Entry 4L9Z (X-ray diffraction, 2.01 A resolution); this record covers chains A and B of the 6 polymer chains in the assembly.

[Chain A (and B)]
Name: Malyl-CoA lyase
From: Rhodobacter sphaeroides
Notes: EC 4.1.3.24; chain B of this document is another copy of the same molecule, construct and numbering; everything in this record applies to it too
UniProt: Q3J5L6 (MCAL_RHOS4); residue numbers follow UniProt; this construct covers 1-318
Amino-acid sequence (339 residues; each row starts with the number of its first residue; numbers below 1 keep their minus sign (Met-20 is residue -20)):
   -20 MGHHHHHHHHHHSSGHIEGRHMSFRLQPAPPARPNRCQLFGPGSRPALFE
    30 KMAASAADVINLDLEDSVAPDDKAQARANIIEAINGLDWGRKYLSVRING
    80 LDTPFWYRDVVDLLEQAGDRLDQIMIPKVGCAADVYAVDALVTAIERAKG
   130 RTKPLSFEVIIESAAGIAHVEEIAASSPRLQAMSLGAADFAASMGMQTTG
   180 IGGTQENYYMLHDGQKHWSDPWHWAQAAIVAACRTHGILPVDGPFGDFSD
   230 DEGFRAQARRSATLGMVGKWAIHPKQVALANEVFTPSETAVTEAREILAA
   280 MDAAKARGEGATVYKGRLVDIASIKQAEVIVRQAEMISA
Disordered / not traced: -20 to 2, 316-318 (chain B: -20 to 1, 316-318)
Differences from the reference sequence: expression tag (-20 to 0)
Ion coordination: Mg2+: Glu141, Asp168 (together with oxalate ion)
Residues lining bound ligands:
  - coenzyme A (COA), molecule 1: Leu18, Phe19, Gly20, Pro21, Arg24, Leu27, Lys30, Met31, Asp42, Ser46, Arg76, Pro223, Phe227, Trp249, Ile251, His252, Pro253
  - coenzyme A (COA), molecule 2: Ala290, Thr291, Val292, Leu297, Asp299
  - oxalate ion (OXL): Arg76, Ile139, Glu141, Gly165, Ala166, Ala167, Asp168, Pro223, Trp249
Swiss-Prot annotation at these positions:
  - binding site (substrate): Phe19, Arg24, Lys30, Arg76, Ala167, Asp168, Ile251, His252
  - binding site (Mg(2+)): Glu141, Asp168
From the paper describing this entry:
  - Mg2+ coordination: Glu141, Asp168
  - Mg2+ coordination through a water molecule: Glu44, Asp45
  - catalytic residues: Arg76, Asp299 (proposed by the authors, not directly observed)
  - specificity-determining residues: Ala167 (by similarity / conservation)

[Interface between chain A and chain B]
Residue-residue contacts (107):
  Phe3(A) with Leu80(B); Asp81(B)
  Gln6(A) with Ser172(B), hydrogen bond
  Glu150(A) with Ala147(B); His148(B), salt bridge
  Thr183(A) with Met189(B); Leu190(B), hydrogen bond (side chain-backbone)
  Glu185(A) with His191(B), salt bridge
  Lys195(A) with His196(B)
  His196(A) with His196(B)
  Trp197(A) with Met189(B); His191(B); His196(B)
  Ser198(A) with Met189(B); Ser198(B), hydrogen bond
  Asp199(A) with Tyr187(B), hydrogen bond; Met189(B); Ser198(B), hydrogen bond (backbone-side chain)
  Pro200(A) with Met189(B)
  His202(A) with Tyr187(B), hydrogen bond; Asp199(B), hydrogen bond (side chain-backbone); Pro200(B); His202(B), hydrogen bond (side chain-backbone); Trp203(B), hydrogen bond (side chain-backbone)
  Trp203(A) with Trp203(B)
  Ala206(A) with Met173(B); Trp203(B), hydrophobic
  Ala207(A) with Trp203(B), hydrophobic
  Val209(A) with Met173(B)
  Ala210(A) with Ala143(B); Ile146(B), hydrophobic; Met173(B), hydrophobic; Trp203(B), hydrophobic
  Arg213(A) with Ala143(B); Ser172(B); Met173(B), hydrogen bond (side chain-backbone); Gly174(B)
  Thr214(A) with Ala143(B), hydrogen bond (side chain-backbone); Ala144(B), hydrogen bond (side chain-backbone)
  Glu231(A) with Leu190(B)
  Gly232(A) with Leu190(B)
  Ala235(A) with Tyr188(B), hydrophobic; Leu190(B), hydrophobic
  Arg238(A) with Asn186(B); Tyr188(B), hydrogen bond
  Arg239(A) with Asn186(B), hydrogen bond (backbone-backbone); Tyr187(B); Tyr188(B), hydrogen bond (side chain-backbone); Met189(B)
  Ala241(A) with Gln176(B), hydrogen bond (backbone-backbone)
  Thr242(A) with Met175(B); Gln176(B); Gln184(B); Asn186(B), hydrogen bond (side chain-backbone)
  Leu243(A) with Met175(B); Tyr187(B), hydrophobic; Pro200(B)
  Gly244(A) with Met173(B); Gly174(B); Met175(B)
  Pro265(A) with Gln176(B)
  Glu272(A) with Thr178(B), hydrogen bond
  Ile276(A) with Thr178(B)
  Lys284(A) with Ala48(B); Pro49(B); Asp50(B), salt bridge
  Gly287(A) with Asp51(B)
  Glu288(A) with Ala48(B); Asp51(B)
  Gly289(A) with Asp45(B); Ser46(B), hydrogen bond (backbone-backbone); Val47(B); Ala48(B)
  Ala290(A) with Ser46(B)
  Val292(A) with Phe227(B), hydrophobic
  Gly295(A) with Asp226(B); Phe227(B); Ser228(B), hydrogen bond (backbone-side chain)
  Arg296(A) with Thr178(B), hydrogen bond (side chain-backbone); Gly225(B); Asp226(B); Phe227(B)
  Leu297(A) with Ile180(B); Gly225(B), hydrogen bond (backbone-backbone); Phe227(B); Ile251(B), hydrophobic
  Asp299(A) with Asp45(B)
  Ile300(A) with Asp45(B), hydrogen bond (backbone-backbone)
  Ala301(A) with Asp45(B); Ala167(B), hydrophobic; Asp168(B)
  Lys304(A) with Asp168(B); Ala171(B)
  Gln305(A) with Ala167(B); Ala170(B); Ala171(B); Thr177(B), hydrogen bond (side chain-backbone); Thr178(B); Gly179(B), hydrogen bond (side chain-backbone)
  Val308(A) with Ala171(B); Gly174(B); Met175(B); Gln176(B)
  Ile309(A) with Gln176(B); Thr177(B); Thr178(B)
  Gln312(A) with Gln176(B)
Other interface residues (no listed pair), chain A (53 interface residues in all): Arg4, Gly182, Arg234, Ser302, Ala306
Other interface residues (no listed pair), chain B (49 interface residues in all): Ser23, Ser142, Lys195, Trp201

[Summary]
53 residues of chain A face 49 of chain B across their interface; the contacts include 25 hydrogen bonds and 3
salt bridges. Polar contacts include Glu150(A)-His148(B), Glu185(A)-His191(B) and Lys284(A)-Asp50(B). Ligands
of chain A: coenzyme A and oxalate ion. From the paper: catalytic residues Arg76(A) and Asp299(A); Mg2+
coordination by Glu141(A) and Asp168(A).
Chain A and chain B are both Malyl-CoA lyase (Rhodobacter sphaeroides); the structure, Crystal Structure of
Rhodobacter sphaeroides malyl-CoA lyase in complex with magnesium, oxalate, and CoA, was determined by X-ray
diffraction, deposited together with 4L7Z, 4L80 and 4L9Y.
